Entry 7MIK (electron microscopy, 3.12 A resolution); this record covers chains B and C of the 4 polymer chains in the assembly.

[Chain B (and C)]
Molecule: Transient receptor potential cation channel subfamily V member 3
Source organism: Mus musculus
Notes: chain C of this document is another copy of the same molecule, construct and numbering; everything in this record applies to it too
UniProt: Q8K424 (TRPV3_MOUSE); numbering as in UniProt (aligned over 1-791)
Chain sequence (808 residues; each row starts with the number of its first residue):
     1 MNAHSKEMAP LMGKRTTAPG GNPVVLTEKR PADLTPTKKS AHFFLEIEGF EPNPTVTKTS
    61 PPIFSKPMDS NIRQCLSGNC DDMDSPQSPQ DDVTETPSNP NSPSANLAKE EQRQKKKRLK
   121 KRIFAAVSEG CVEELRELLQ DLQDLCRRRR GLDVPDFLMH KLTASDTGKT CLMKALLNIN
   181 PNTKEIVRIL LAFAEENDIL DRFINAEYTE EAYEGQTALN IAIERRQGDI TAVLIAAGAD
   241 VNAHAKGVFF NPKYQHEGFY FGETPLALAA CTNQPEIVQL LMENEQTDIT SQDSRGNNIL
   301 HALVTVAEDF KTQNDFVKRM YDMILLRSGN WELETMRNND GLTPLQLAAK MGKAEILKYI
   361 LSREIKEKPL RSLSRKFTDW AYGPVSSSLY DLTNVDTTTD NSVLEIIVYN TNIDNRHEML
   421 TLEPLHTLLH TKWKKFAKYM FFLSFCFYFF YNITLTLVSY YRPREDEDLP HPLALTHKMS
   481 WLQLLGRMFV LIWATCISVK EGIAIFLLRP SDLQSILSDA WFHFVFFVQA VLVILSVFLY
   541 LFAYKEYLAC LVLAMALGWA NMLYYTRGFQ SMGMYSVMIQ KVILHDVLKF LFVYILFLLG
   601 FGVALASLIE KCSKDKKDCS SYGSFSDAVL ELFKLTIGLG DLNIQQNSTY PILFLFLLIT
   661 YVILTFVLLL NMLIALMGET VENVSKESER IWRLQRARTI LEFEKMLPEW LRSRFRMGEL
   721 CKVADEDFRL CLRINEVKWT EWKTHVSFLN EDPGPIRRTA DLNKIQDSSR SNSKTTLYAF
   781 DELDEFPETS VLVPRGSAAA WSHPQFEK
Unresolved in the structure: 1-117, 758-808
Construct notes: expression tag (792-808)
Cystine bridges: Cys612-Cys619
Metal / ion sites: Na+: Gly638 (shared with 1 residue of chain A; Gly638(C) of chain C; 1 residue of chain D)

[How chain B and chain C interact]
Pairs across the interface - 80 pairs, chain B then chain C:
  Lys169(B) with Glu751(C), salt bridge; Asp752(C), salt bridge
  Lys174(B) with Glu751(C)
  Leu177(B) with Phe748(C)
  Asn178(B) with Phe748(C); Glu751(C), hydrogen bond
  Tyr213(B) with Asp752(C); Pro753(C); Gly754(C), hydrogen bond (side chain-backbone)
  Glu224(B) with Tyr382(C); Gly383(C), hydrogen bond (side chain-backbone); His745(C)
  Arg225(B) with Thr744(C), hydrogen bond (backbone-side chain); His745(C), hydrogen bond (side chain-backbone)
  Arg226(B) with Trp742(C); Lys743(C)
  Phe249(B) with Pro753(C), hydrophobic; Gly754(C)
  Phe250(B) with Tyr382(C)
  His256(B) with Asn735(C)
  Glu257(B) with Pro755(C)
  Gly258(B) with Val385(C)
  Phe259(B) with Tyr382(C), hydrophobic; Pro384(C)
  Cys271(B) with Trp739(C)
  Asn273(B) with Trp742(C)
  Thr312(B) with Trp739(C); Thr740(C)
  Gln313(B) with Trp739(C)
  Phe316(B) with Trp739(C), hydrophobic
  Lys589(B) with Ser571(C); Met572(C)
  Phe592(B) with Met572(C), hydrophobic
  Val593(B) with Met572(C), hydrophobic; Tyr575(C), hydrophobic
  Leu596(B) with Trp559(C)
  Val603(B) with Thr456(C); Met555(C), hydrophobic
  Ala604(B) with Val552(C); Ala556(C), hydrophobic
  Ala606(B) with Arg464(C)
  Ser607(B) with Ser459(C); Tyr460(C); Arg462(C), hydrogen bond (backbone-side chain); Arg464(C)
  Leu608(B) with Leu548(C), hydrophobic; Val552(C), hydrophobic
  Ile609(B) with Arg464(C), hydrogen bond (backbone-side chain)
  Ser624(B) with Tyr460(C)
  Phe625(B) with Tyr460(C), hydrogen bond (backbone-side chain)
  Gly638(B) with Gly638(C); Leu639(C)
  Leu639(B) with Leu639(C)
  Gly640(B) with Gly640(C)
  Asp641(B) with Lys634(C), salt bridge; Gly640(C)
  Leu642(B) with Lys634(C); Leu639(C), hydrophobic
  Ile644(B) with Leu630(C), hydrophobic
  Tyr650(B) with Lys545(C), hydrogen bond (side chain-backbone); Glu546(C)
  Leu653(B) with Ala549(C), hydrophobic; Leu553(C), hydrophobic
  Val662(B) with Ile637(C), hydrophobic
  Phe666(B) with Thr636(C)
  Val667(B) with Leu673(C), hydrophobic; Met677(C)
  Leu668(B) with Ile579(C), hydrophobic; Val582(C), hydrophobic; Ile583(C), hydrophobic
  Asn671(B) with Leu673(C); Ile674(C); Met677(C)
  Met672(B) with Tyr575(C); Ile579(C), hydrophobic
  Ile674(B) with Ile674(C), hydrophobic
  Ala675(B) with Met677(C); Val681(C)
  Leu676(B) with Tyr575(C), hydrophobic; Val681(C), hydrophobic
Interface residues without a listed pair, chain B (64 interface residues in all): Ile179, Gln216, Asn220, Phe261, Leu268, Thr272, Val306, Phe590, Phe597, Gly600, Phe601, Leu635, Leu657, Ile663, Leu669, Glu679
Interface residues without a listed pair, chain C (62 interface residues in all): Trp380, Ala381, Ala560, Met562, Leu563, Met578, Val587, Phe590, Leu591, Phe633, Gly678, Glu682, Ser685, Val746

[Summary]
64 residues of chain B face 62 of chain C across their interface, with 9 hydrogen bonds and 3 salt bridges.
Polar contacts include Lys169(B)-Glu751(C), Lys169(B)-Asp752(C) and Asp641(B)-Lys634(C).
Chain B and chain C are both Transient receptor potential cation channel subfamily V member 3 (Mus musculus);
the structure, Mouse TRPV3 in MSP2N2 nanodiscs, closed state at 42 degrees Celsius, was determined by electron
microscopy (same publication as 7MIJ, 7MIL, 7MIM, 7MIN and 7MIO).
